Entry 8PN9 (electron microscopy, 3.61 A resolution); this record covers chains A and G of the 8 polymer chains in the assembly.

[Chain A]
Name: Dolichyl-diphosphooligosaccharide--protein glycosyltransferase subunit STT3A
From: Homo sapiens
Notes: EC 2.4.99.18
UniProt: P46977 (STT3A_HUMAN); numbering as in UniProt (aligned over 1-705)
Sequence (705 residues; each row starts with the number of its first residue):
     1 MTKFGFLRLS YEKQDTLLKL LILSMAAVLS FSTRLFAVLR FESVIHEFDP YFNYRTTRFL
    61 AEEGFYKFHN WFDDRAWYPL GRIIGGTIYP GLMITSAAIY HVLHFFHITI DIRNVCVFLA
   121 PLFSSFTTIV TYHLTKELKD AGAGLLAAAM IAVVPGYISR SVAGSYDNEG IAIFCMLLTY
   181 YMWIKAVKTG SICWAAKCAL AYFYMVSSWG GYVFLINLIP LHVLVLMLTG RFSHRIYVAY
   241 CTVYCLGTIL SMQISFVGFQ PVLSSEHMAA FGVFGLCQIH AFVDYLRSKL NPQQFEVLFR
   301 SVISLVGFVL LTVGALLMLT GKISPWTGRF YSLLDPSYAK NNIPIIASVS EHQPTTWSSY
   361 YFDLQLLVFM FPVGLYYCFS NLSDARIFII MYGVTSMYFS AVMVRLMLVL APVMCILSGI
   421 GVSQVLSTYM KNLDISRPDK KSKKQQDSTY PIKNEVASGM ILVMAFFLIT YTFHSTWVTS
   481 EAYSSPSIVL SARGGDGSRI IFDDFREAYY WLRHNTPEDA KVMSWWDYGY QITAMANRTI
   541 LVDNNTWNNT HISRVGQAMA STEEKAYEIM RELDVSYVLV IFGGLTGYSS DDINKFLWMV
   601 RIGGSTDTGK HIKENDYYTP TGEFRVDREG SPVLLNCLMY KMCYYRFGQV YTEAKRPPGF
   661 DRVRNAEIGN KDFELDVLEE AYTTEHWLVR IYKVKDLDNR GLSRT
Not modelled in the structure: 1-6, 300-321, 437-452, 493-498
Glycans and other covalent adducts: N-acetylglucosamine (NAG) linked to Asn-537; glycan linked to Asn-548
Bound ions: Mn2+: Asp-49, Asp-167
Ligand contacts:
  - beta-D-mannopyranose / alpha-D-glucopyranose / alpha-D-mannopyranose / N-acetylglucosamine / 2-acetamido-2-deoxy-alpha-D-glucopyranose / octaprenyl pyrophosphate: Ile-83, Gly-86, Thr-87, Ile-88, Tyr-89, Asn-168, Glu-169, Trp-209, Gly-210, Gly-211, Val-213, Phe-214, Asn-217, Pro-220, Leu-221, Leu-224, Ser-255, Phe-256, Phe-259, Met-268, Ala-269, Phe-271, Gly-272, Val-273, Leu-276, Trp-326, Arg-329, Phe-330, Leu-333, Leu-334, Ile-345, Ile-346, Thr-395, Phe-399, Arg-405, Leu-406, Asn-544, Asn-545, Thr-546, Trp-547
  - EGY ((4R,7R)-4-hydroxy-N,N,N-trimethyl-4,9-dioxo-7-[(undecanoyloxy)methyl]-3,5,8-trioxa-4lambda~5~-phosphadocosan-1-aminium), molecule 1: Phe-65, Tyr-66, His-69, Pro-90, Ile-94, Leu-200, Phe-203, Tyr-204, Ser-207, Gln-253, Ile-254
  - EGY, molecule 2: Leu-221, Leu-224, Val-225, Leu-228, Thr-229, Arg-231, Phe-379, Leu-382, Ile-387, Ile-390, Met-391, Val-394, Met-397
  - KZB ((2S,3R,4R,5S,6S)-2-(hydroxymethyl)-6-[(1S,2R,3R,4R,5'S,6S,7R,8S,9R,12R,13R,15S,16S,18R)-5',7,9,13-tetramethyl-3,15-bis(oxidanyl)spiro[5-oxapentacyclo[10.8.0.02,9.04,8.013,18]icosane-6,2'-oxane]-16-yl]oxy-oxane-3,4,5-triol), molecule 1: Ile-129, Val-130, His-133, Glu-137, Phe-174, Leu-178, Tyr-181, Lys-185, Trp-194
  - KZB, molecule 2: Asp-335, Pro-336, Tyr-398
  - ZXT (5-(dimethylsulfamoyl)-N-(5-methyl-1,3-thiazol-2-yl)-2-pyrrolidin-1-yl-benzamide): Tyr-89, Gly-210, Phe-256, Arg-329, Phe-330, Ser-332, Leu-333, Ile-345, Ile-346, Val-349, His-352, Met-403, Arg-405, Trp-526
Swiss-Prot annotation at these positions:
  - region: Trp-525 to Asp-527 (Interacts with target acceptor peptide in protein substrate)
  - motif: Glu-47 to Asp-49 (DXD motif 1), Asp-167 to Glu-169 (DXD motif 2), Ser-348 to Glu-351 (SVSE motif), Trp-525 to Gly-529 (WWDYG motif), Asp-592 to Met-599 (DK motif)
  - binding site (Mn(2+)): Asp-49, Asp-167, Glu-169
  - binding site (dolichyl diphosphooligosaccharide): Arg-405, Tyr-530
  - site: Asp-49 (Interacts with target acceptor peptide in protein substrate), Arg-160 (Important for catalytic activity), Glu-351 (Interacts with target acceptor peptide in protein substrate), Lys-595 (Interacts with target acceptor peptide in protein substrate)
  - glycosylation (N-linked (GlcNAc...) asparagine): Asn-537, Asn-544, Asn-548 (high mannose)
  - natural variant: His-46 (H46R: In CDG1WAD loss of function, when tested in a heterologous system), Arg-160 (R160Q: In CDG1WAD loss of function, when tested in a heterologous system), Arg-329 (R329C: In CDG1WAD; uncertain significance), Arg-405 (R405C: In CDG1WAD loss of function, when tested in a heterologous system; R405H: In CDG1WAD), Tyr-530 (Y530S: In CDG1WAD; uncertain significance), Thr-546 (T546I: In CDG1WAD; uncertain significance), Val-626 (V626A: In CDG1WAR)
  - mutagenesis: Trp-209 (W209F: In LLO mutant; abolished oligosaccharyl transferase activity due to defects in binding lipid-linked oligosaccharide; when associated with A-405 and A-530), Phe-256 (F256P: Confers resistance to inhibitor N-glycosylation inhibitor NGI-1), Gln-260 (Q260R: Confers resistance to inhibitor N-glycosylation inhibitor NGI-1), Glu-266 (E266K: Confers resistance to inhibitor N-glycosylation inhibitor NGI-1), Tyr-331 (Y331H: Confers resistance to inhibitor N-glycosylation inhibitor NGI-1), Arg-405 (R405A: In LLO mutant; abolished oligosaccharyl transferase activity due to defects in binding lipid-linked oligosaccharide; when associated with F-209 and A-530), Trp-525 to Asp-527 (Impaired ability to prevent hyperglycosylation of target proteins), Tyr-530 (Y530A: In LLO mutant; abolished oligosaccharyl transferase activity due to defects in binding lipid-linked oligosaccharide; when associated with F-209 and A-405)
From the paper describing this entry:
  - binding site for ZXT: Phe-256, Phe-330, Ile-346, His-352
  - mutagenesis - H352Y: decreased catalytic activity
  - mutagenesis - F256P, Q260R, E266K, Y331H: increased catalytic activity on ZXT
  - binding site for N-acetylglucosamine: Arg-329
  - catalytic residues: His-352

[Chain G]
Name: Dolichyl-diphosphooligosaccharide--protein glycosyltransferase 48 kDa subunit
From: Homo sapiens
UniProt: P39656 (OST48_HUMAN); numbering as in UniProt (aligned over 1-452)
Sequence (452 residues; row label = number of the first residue in the row):
     1 MGYFRCAGAG SFGRRRKMEP STAARAWALF WLLLPLLGAV CASGPRTLVL LDNLNVRETH
    61 SLFFRSLKDR GFELTFKTAD DPSLSLIKYG EFLYDNLIIF SPSVEDFGGN INVETISAFI
   121 DGGGSVLVAA SSDIGDPLRE LGSECGIEFD EEKTAVIDHH NYDISDLGQH TLIVADTENL
   181 LKAPTIVGKS SLNPILFRGV GMVADPDNPL VLDILTGSST SYSFFPDKPI TQYPHAVGKN
   241 TLLIAGLQAR NNARVIFSGS LDFFSDSFFN SAVQKAAPGS QRYSQTGNYE LAVALSRWVF
   301 KEEGVLRVGP VSHHRVGETA PPNAYTVTDL VEYSIVIQQL SNGKWVPFDG DDIQLEFVRI
   361 DPFVRTFLKK KGGKYSVQFK LPDVYGVFQF KVDYNRLGYT HLYSSTQVSV RPLQHTQYER
   421 FIPSAYPYYA SAFSMMLGLF IFSIVFLHMK EK
Not modelled in the structure: 1-41
Sequence notes: variant Gly-8 (Arg in P39656)
Ligand contacts:
  - beta-D-mannopyranose / alpha-D-glucopyranose / alpha-D-mannopyranose / N-acetylglucosamine / 2-acetamido-2-deoxy-alpha-D-glucopyranose / octaprenyl pyrophosphate: Tyr-385, Tyr-418, Glu-419, Ile-422
  - KZB ((2S,3R,4R,5S,6S)-2-(hydroxymethyl)-6-[(1S,2R,3R,4R,5'S,6S,7R,8S,9R,12R,13R,15S,16S,18R)-5',7,9,13-tetramethyl-3,15-bis(oxidanyl)spiro[5-oxapentacyclo[10.8.0.02,9.04,8.013,18]icosane-6,2'-oxane]-16-yl]oxy-oxane-3,4,5-triol), molecule 1: Phe-421, Tyr-426, Ala-430, Phe-433
  - KZB, molecule 2: Phe-433, Met-436, Leu-437
Swiss-Prot annotation at these positions:
  - natural variant: Gly-217 (G217D: In CDG1R)

[Chain A / chain G interface]
Pairs across the interface - 37 pairs, chain A then chain G:
  Tyr-66(A) with His-415(G)
  His-69(A) with His-415(G)
  Asn-70(A) with Arg-411(G); Gln-414(G), hydrogen bond; His-415(G)
  Trp-71(A) with Arg-411(G)
  Phe-72(A) with Tyr-385(G), hydrophobic; Gly-386(G); Arg-411(G); Pro-412(G)
  Asp-74(A) with Val-387(G); Ser-409(G), hydrogen bond
  Tyr-78(A) with Val-387(G); Gln-407(G)
  Pro-79(A) with Arg-359(G); Ile-360(G), hydrophobic; Val-387(G)
  Leu-80(A) with Gly-386(G); Val-387(G)
  Ile-83(A) with Pro-412(G), hydrophobic
  Asp-519(A) with Gln-407(G)
  Asp-698(A) with Arg-250(G)
  Asn-699(A) with Ile-120(G), hydrogen bond (side chain-backbone); Asp-121(G), hydrogen bond; Leu-210(G); Ala-249(G); Arg-250(G), hydrogen bond (backbone-backbone); Asn-251(G), hydrogen bond
  Arg-700(A) with Ser-117(G), hydrogen bond; Asp-121(G), salt bridge; Glu-144(G); Cys-145(G); Asn-208(G)
  Gly-701(A) with Asn-208(G); Leu-210(G)
  Leu-702(A) with Glu-144(G)
  Ser-703(A) with Asp-207(G)
Other interface residues (no listed pair), chain A (19 interface residues in all): Lys-521, Glu-572
Other interface residues (no listed pair), chain G (27 interface residues in all): Ser-143, Leu-247, Gln-389, Val-410, Leu-413

[In short]
19 residues of chain A face 27 of chain G across their interface; the contacts include 7 hydrogen bonds and 1
salt bridge. Polar pairs include Arg-700(A)/Asp-121(G), Asn-70(A)/Gln-414(G) and Asp-74(A)/Ser-409(G). From
the paper: the catalytic residue His-352(A); F256P, Q260R and E266K of chain A, among others, increase
catalytic activity on ZXT; 5 substitutions were tested in all.
Chain A is Dolichyl-diphosphooligosaccharide--protein glycosyltransferase subunit STT3A and chain G is
Dolichyl-diphosphooligosaccharide--protein glycosyltransferase 48 kDa subunit, both from Homo sapiens; the
structure, Structure of human oligosaccharyltransferase OST-A complex bound to NGI-1, was determined by
electron microscopy.
